PDB entry 7VAX | electron microscopy, 2.90 A resolution | chains B and G of the 12 polymer chains in the assembly

Chain B:
Protein: V-type ATP synthase alpha chain
Source organism: Thermus thermophilus HB8
Notes: EC 7.1.2.2
Reference sequence: Q56403 (VATA_THET8); residue numbers follow UniProt; this construct covers 1-578
Sequence (578 residues; row label = number of the first residue in the row):
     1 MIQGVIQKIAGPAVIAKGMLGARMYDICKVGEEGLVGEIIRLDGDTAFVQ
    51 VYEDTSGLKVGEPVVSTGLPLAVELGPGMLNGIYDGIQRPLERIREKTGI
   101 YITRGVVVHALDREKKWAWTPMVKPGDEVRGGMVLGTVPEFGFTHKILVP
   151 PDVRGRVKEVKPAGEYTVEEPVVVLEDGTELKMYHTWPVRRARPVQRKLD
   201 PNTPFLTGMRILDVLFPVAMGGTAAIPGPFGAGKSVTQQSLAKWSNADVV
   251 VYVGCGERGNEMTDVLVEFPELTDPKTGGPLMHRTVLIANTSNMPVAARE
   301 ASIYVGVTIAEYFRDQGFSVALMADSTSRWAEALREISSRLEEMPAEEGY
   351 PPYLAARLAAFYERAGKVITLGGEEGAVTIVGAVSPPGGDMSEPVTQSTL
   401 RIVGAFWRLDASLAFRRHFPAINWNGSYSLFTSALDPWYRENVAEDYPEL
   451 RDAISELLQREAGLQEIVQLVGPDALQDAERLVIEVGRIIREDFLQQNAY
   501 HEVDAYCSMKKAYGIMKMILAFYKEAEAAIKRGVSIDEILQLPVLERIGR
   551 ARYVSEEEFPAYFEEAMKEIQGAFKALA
Construct notes: conflict A232 (Ser in Q56403), S235 (Thr in Q56403)
Ligand contacts: ATP-gamma-S (AGS; phosphothiophosphoric acid-adenylate ester): P229, F230, G231, A232, G233, K234, S235, V236, E257, R258, E261, F419, P420, Q497, N498, A499, Y500

Chain G:
Protein: V-type ATP synthase subunit D
Source organism: Thermus thermophilus HB8
Reference sequence: O87880 (VATD_THET8); residue numbers follow UniProt; this construct covers 1-223
Sequence (223 residues; row label = number of the first residue in the row):
     1 MSQVSPTRMNLLQRRGQLRLAQKGVDLLKKKRDALVAEFFGLVREAMEAR
    51 KALDQAAKEAYAALLLAQAFDGPEVVAGAALGVPPLEGVEAEVENVWGSK
   101 VPRLKATFPDGALLSPVGTPAYTLEASRAFRRYAEALIRVANTETRLKKI
   151 GEEIKKTTRRVNALEQVVIPGIRAQIRFIQQVLEQREREDTFRLKRIKGK
   201 IEAREAEEEGGRPNPQVEIGAGL
Not modelled in the structure: 1-3, 210-223

Interface between chain B and chain G:
Residue-residue contacts - 15 pairs, chain B then chain G:
  E342(B) - K195(G)  hydrogen bond (backbone-side chain)
  E342(B) - K198(G)  salt bridge
  M344(B) - R188(G)
  M344(B) - K195(G)
  P345(B) - R188(G)  hydrogen bond (backbone-side chain)
  A346(B) - E184(G)
  A346(B) - R188(G)  hydrogen bond (backbone-side chain)
  E347(B) - E184(G)
  E347(B) - R188(G)
  E348(B) - E184(G)  hydrogen bond (backbone-side chain)
  G349(B) - E184(G)
  Q469(B) - D33(G)
  L470(B) - R32(G)
  L470(B) - V36(G)
  V471(B) - F40(G)
Interface residues without a listed pair, chain B (11 interface residues in all): A475
Interface residues without a listed pair, chain G (12 interface residues in all): T158, Q181, T191, F192

Overview:
11 residues of chain B face 12 of chain G across their interface; the contacts include 4 hydrogen bonds and 1
salt bridge. Polar pairs include E342(B)-K198(G), E342(B)-K195(G) and P345(B)-R188(G). Bound to chain B:
ATP-gamma-S.
Chain B is V-type ATP synthase alpha chain and chain G is V-type ATP synthase subunit D, both from Thermus
thermophilus HB8; the structure, V1EG of V/A-ATPase from Thermus thermophilus at saturated ATP-gamma-S
condition, state1-2, was determined by electron microscopy, deposited together with 7VAI, 7VAJ, 7VAK, 7VAL,
7VAM, 7VAN and 11 further entries.
